Entry 7XE0 (electron microscopy, 3.33 A resolution); this record covers chains G and H of the 10 polymer chains in the assembly.

Chain G:
Molecule: Sr35
Organism: Triticum monococcum
UniProtKB: S5ABD6 (S5ABD6_TRIMO); numbering as in UniProt (aligned over 1-919)
Chain sequence (929 residues; each row starts with the number of its first residue; numbers below 1 keep their minus sign (Thr-9 is residue -9)):
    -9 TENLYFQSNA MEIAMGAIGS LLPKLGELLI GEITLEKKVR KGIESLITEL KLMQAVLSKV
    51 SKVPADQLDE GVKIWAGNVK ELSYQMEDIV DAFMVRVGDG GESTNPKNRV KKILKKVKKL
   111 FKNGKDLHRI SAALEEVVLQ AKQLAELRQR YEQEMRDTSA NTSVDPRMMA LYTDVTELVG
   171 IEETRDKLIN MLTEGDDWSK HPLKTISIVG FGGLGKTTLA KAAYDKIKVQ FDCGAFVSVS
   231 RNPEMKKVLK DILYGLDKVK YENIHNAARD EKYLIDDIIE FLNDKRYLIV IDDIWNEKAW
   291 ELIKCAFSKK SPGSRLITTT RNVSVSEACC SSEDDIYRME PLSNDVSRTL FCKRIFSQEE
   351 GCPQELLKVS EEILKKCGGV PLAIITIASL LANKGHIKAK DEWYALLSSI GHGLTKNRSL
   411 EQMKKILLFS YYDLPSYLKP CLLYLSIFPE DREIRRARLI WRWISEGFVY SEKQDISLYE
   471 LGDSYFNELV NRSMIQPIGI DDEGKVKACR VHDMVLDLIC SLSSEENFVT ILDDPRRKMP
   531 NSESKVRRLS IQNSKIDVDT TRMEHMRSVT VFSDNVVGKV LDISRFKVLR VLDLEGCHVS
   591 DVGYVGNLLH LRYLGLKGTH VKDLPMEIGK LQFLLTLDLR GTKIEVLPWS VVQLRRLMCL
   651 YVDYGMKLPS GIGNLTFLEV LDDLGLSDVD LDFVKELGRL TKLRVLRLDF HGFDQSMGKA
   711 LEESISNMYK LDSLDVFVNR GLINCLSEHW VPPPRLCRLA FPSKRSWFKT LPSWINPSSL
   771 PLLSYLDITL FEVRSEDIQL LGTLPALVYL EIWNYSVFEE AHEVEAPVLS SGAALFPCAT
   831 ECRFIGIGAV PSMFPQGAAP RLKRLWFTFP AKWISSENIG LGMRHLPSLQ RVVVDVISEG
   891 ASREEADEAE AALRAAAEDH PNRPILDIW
Not modelled in the structure: -9 to 23, 88-114, 889-919
Differences from the reference sequence: expression tag (-9 to 0)
Small-molecule neighbours: ATP (adenosine-5'-triphosphate): Arg157, Ala160, Leu168, Val169, Ile171, Gly202, Gly203, Leu204, Gly205, Lys206, Thr207, Thr208, Arg311, Leu340, Pro371, Leu372, Ile375, Ile416
Reported in the primary citation:
  - binding site for ATP: Arg157, Lys206, Arg311
  - self-association interface (contacts with another copy of this molecule); pairs are residue here / residue on that copy: Tyr141-Trp65 (hydrophobic contact), Tyr141-Val69 (hydrophobic contact)

Chain H:
Molecule: AvrSr35
Organism: Puccinia graminis f. sp. tritici
UniProtKB: A0A5B0N367 (A0A5B0N367_PUCGR); residue numbers follow UniProt; this construct covers 26-578
Chain sequence (575 residues; numbered 4 to 578; the number before each row is that of its first residue):
     4 HHHHHHSSGV DLGTENLYFQ SNAMRNFAAD RVHGVESVIS GSKSSSNPMA LSKSMDKPDT
    64 SDLVDSNVQA KNDGSRYEED FTAKYSEQVD HVSKILKEIE EQEPGTIIID HKAFPIQDKS
   124 PKQVVNFPFP KKMITESNSK DIREYLASTF PFEQQSTILD SVKSIAKVQI DDRKAFDLQL
   184 KFRQENLAEL KDQIILSLGA NNGNQNWQKL LDYTNKLDEL SNTKISPEEF IEEIQKVLYK
   244 VKLESTSTSK LYSQFNLSIQ DFALQIIHSK YKSNQISQND LLKLITEDEM LKILAKTKVL
   304 TYKMKYFDSA SKMGINKYIS TEMMDLDWQF SHYKTFNDAL KKNKASDSSY LGWLTHGYSI
   364 KYGLSPNNER SMFFQDGRKY AELYAFSKSP HRKIIPGEHL KDLLAKINKS KGIFLDQNAL
   424 LDKRIYAFHE LNTLETHFPG ITSSFTDDLK SNYRKKMESV SLTCQVLQEI GNIHRFIESK
   484 VPYHSSTEYG LFSIPKIFSI PIDYKHGEKE NLVSYVDFLY STAHERILQD NSINQLCLDP
   544 LQESLNRIKS NIPVFFNLAS HSSPIKPSNV HEGKL
Not modelled in the structure: 4-127, 164-181, 203-208, 247-252, 484-489, 558-578
Differences from the reference sequence: expression tag (4-25)

How chain G and chain H interact:
Residue-residue contacts (35):
  Gly489(G) - Glu401(H)
  Ile490(G) - Glu401(H)  hydrogen bond (backbone-side chain)
  His610(G) - Asn371(H)
  His610(G) - Arg373(H)
  Gly631(G) - Arg373(H)  hydrogen bond (backbone-side chain)
  Thr632(G) - Arg373(H)  hydrogen bond (backbone-side chain)
  Lys633(G) - Arg373(H)
  Tyr654(G) - Gln378(H)
  Tyr654(G) - Asp379(H)
  Tyr654(G) - Gly380(H)
  Asp673(G) - Arg381(H)  salt bridge
  Arg697(G) - Arg381(H)
  Asp699(G) - Arg381(H)
  Phe727(G) - Gly380(H)
  Phe727(G) - Arg381(H)
  Arg730(G) - Asp291(H)  salt bridge
  Arg730(G) - Leu294(H)
  Arg730(G) - Tyr353(H)
  Pro752(G) - Arg381(H)
  Pro752(G) - Ala384(H)
  Arg755(G) - Ser349(H)
  Arg755(G) - Asp350(H)  salt bridge
  Arg755(G) - Tyr383(H)  hydrogen bond
  Arg755(G) - Tyr387(H)
  Trp803(G) - Tyr387(H)  hydrophobic
  Trp803(G) - Ala388(H)  hydrophobic
  Phe808(G) - Tyr387(H)
  Phe808(G) - Lys391(H)
  Glu809(G) - Lys347(H)  salt bridge
  Glu809(G) - Tyr387(H)  hydrogen bond
  Arg833(G) - Arg395(H)
  Trp856(G) - His394(H)
  Trp856(G) - Arg395(H)
  Val883(G) - His394(H)
  Asp885(G) - Pro393(H)
Interface residues without a listed pair, chain G (30 interface residues in all): Asp491, Asp492, Lys497, Val611, Leu698, Asp725, Asn729, Lys754, Glu810
Interface residues without a listed pair, chain H (24 interface residues in all): Ile397, Ile398, His402
Interface features reported in the paper:
  - hot spots on chain G (mutagenesis) - R755A: decreased binding to AvrSr35 (chain H)

In short:
30 residues of chain G face 24 of chain H across their interface; the contacts include 5 hydrogen bonds and 4
salt bridges. Polar contacts include Asp673(G)-Arg381(H), Arg730(G)-Asp291(H) and Arg755(G)-Asp350(H). Chain G
binds ATP. The paper reports a binding site for ATP at Arg157(G), Lys206(G) and Arg311(G); R755A of chain G
reduces binding to AvrSr35 (chain H).
Chain G is Sr35 (Triticum monococcum) and chain H is AvrSr35 (Puccinia graminis f. sp. tritici); the
structure, Cryo-EM structure of plant NLR Sr35 resistosome, was determined by electron microscopy together
with 7XX2, 7XDS and 7XVG from the same study.
